8GUI - chains H and I of the 12 polymer chains in the assembly; structure by electron microscopy, 2.81 A resolution.

[Chain H]
Protein: Histone H2B type 1-J
Source organism: Homo sapiens
Reference sequence: P06899 (H2B1J_HUMAN); residues 0-125 here correspond to UniProt positions 1-126 (UniProt number = residue number + 1)
Sequence (129 residues; each row starts with the number of its first residue; numbers below 1 keep their minus sign (Gly-3 is residue -3)):
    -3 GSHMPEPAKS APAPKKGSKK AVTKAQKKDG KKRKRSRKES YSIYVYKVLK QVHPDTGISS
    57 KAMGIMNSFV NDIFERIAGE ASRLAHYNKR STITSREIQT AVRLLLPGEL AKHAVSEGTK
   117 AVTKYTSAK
Disordered / not traced: -3 to 29, 125
Construct notes: expression tag (-3 to -1)
Curated features (UniProtKB/Swiss-Prot):
  - modified residue: Pro1 (N-acetylproline), Glu2 (ADP-ribosyl glutamic acid), Lys5 (N6-(2-hydroxyisobutyryl)lysine), Ser6 (ADP-ribosylserine), Lys11 (N6-(beta-hydroxybutyryl)lysine), Lys12 (N6-(2-hydroxyisobutyryl)lysine), Ser14 (Phosphoserine), Lys15 (N6-acetyllysine), Lys16 (N6-(beta-hydroxybutyryl)lysine), Lys20 (N6-(2-hydroxyisobutyryl)lysine), Lys23 (N6-(2-hydroxyisobutyryl)lysine), Lys24 (N6-(2-hydroxyisobutyryl)lysine), Lys34 (N6-(2-hydroxyisobutyryl)lysine), Glu35 (PolyADP-ribosyl glutamic acid), Ser36 (Phosphoserine), Lys43 (N6-(2-hydroxyisobutyryl)lysine), Lys46 (N6-(2-hydroxyisobutyryl)lysine), Lys57 (N6,N6-dimethyllysine), Arg79 (Dimethylated arginine), Lys85 (N6,N6,N6-trimethyllysine) and 6 more in UniProt
  - glycosylation: Ser112 (O-linked (GlcNAc) serine)
  - cross-link (Glycyl lysine isopeptide (Lys-Gly)): Lys5 (interchain with G-Cter in SUMO2), Lys20 (interchain with G-Cter in SUMO2), Lys34 (interchain with G-Cter in ubiquitin), Lys120 (interchain with G-Cter in ubiquitin)

[Chain I]
Molecule: 147-nt DNA strand
Sequence (147 nucleotides; row label = number of the first residue in the row):
     1 CTGGAGAATC CCGGTGCCGA GGCCGCTCAA TTGGTCGTAG ACAGCTCTAG CACCGCTTAA
    61 ACGCACGTAC GCGCTGTCCC CCGCGTTTTA ACCGCCAAGG GGATTACTCC CTAGTCTCCA
   121 GGCACGTGTC AGATATATAC ATCCTGT

[Chain H / chain I interface]
Contacting residue pairs - 14 pairs, chain H then chain I:
  Lys30(H) - DT104(I)  hydrogen bond to the phosphate
  Lys30(H) - DT105(I)  hydrogen bond to the phosphate
  Ser32(H) - DT104(I)  hydrogen bond to the phosphate
  Arg33(H) - DT27(I)  sugar contact
  Tyr42(H) - DG21(I)  hydrogen bond to the phosphate
  Gly53(H) - DG21(I)  phosphate contact
  Ile54(H) - DA20(I)  sugar contact
  Ile54(H) - DG21(I)  hydrogen bond to the phosphate
  Ser56(H) - DA20(I)  hydrogen bond to the phosphate
  Lys85(H) - DG40(I)  phosphate contact
  Arg86(H) - DG40(I)  salt bridge to the phosphate
  Ser87(H) - DA39(I)  phosphate contact
  Ser87(H) - DG40(I)  hydrogen bond to the phosphate
  Thr88(H) - DG40(I)  hydrogen bond to the phosphate
Also at the interface, not in a pair above, chain H (13 interface residues in all): Glu35, Ser55
Also at the interface, not in a pair above, chain I (11 interface residues in all): DG22, DC28, DA30, DA41

[Overview]
13 residues of chain H face 11 of chain I across their interface; the contacts include 8 hydrogen bonds and 1
salt bridge. Polar pairs include Lys30(H)-DT104(I), Lys30(H)-DT105(I) and Ser32(H)-DT104(I).
Chain H is Histone H2B type 1-J (Homo sapiens) and chain I is a 147-nt DNA strand; the structure,
Bre1-nucleosome complex (Model I), was determined by electron microscopy, deposited together with 8GUJ and
8GUK.
